Entry 9LRD (electron microscopy, 3.23 A resolution); this record covers chains A and E of the 5 polymer chains in the assembly.

# Chain A
Name: Guanine nucleotide-binding protein G(i) subunit alpha-1
From: Homo sapiens
Reference sequence: P63096 (GNAI1_HUMAN); residue numbers follow UniProt; this construct covers 1-354
Chain sequence (354 residues; row label = number of the first residue in the row):
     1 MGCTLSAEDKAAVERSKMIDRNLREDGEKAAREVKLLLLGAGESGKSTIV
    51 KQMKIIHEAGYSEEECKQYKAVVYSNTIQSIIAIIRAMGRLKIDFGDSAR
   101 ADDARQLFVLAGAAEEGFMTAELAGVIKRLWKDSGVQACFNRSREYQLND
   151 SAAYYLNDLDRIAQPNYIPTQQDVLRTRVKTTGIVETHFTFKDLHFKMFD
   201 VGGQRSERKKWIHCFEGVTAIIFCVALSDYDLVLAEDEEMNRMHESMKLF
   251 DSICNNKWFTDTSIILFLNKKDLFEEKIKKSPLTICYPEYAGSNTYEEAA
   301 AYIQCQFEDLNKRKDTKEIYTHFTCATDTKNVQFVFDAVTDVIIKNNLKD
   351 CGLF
Not modelled in the structure: 1-2, 56-181, 233-240
Curated features (UniProtKB/Swiss-Prot):
  - region: Lys35 to Thr48 (G1 motif), Asp173 to Thr181 (G2 motif), Phe196 to Arg205 (G3 motif), Ile265 to Asp272 (G4 motif), Thr324 to Thr329 (G5 motif)
  - binding site (GTP): Glu43 to Thr48, Ser151, Leu175 to Thr181, Asp200 to Gln204, Asn269 to Asp272, Ala326
  - binding site (Mg(2+)): Ser47, Thr181
  - modified residue: Arg178 (ADP-ribosylarginine), Gln204 (Deamidated glutamine), Cys351 (ADP-ribosylcysteine)
  - lipidation: Gly2 (N-myristoyl glycine), Cys3 (S-palmitoyl cysteine)
  - natural variant: Gly40 (G40C: In NEDHISB; G40R: In NEDHISB), Gly45 (G45D: In NEDHISB), Thr48 (T48I: In NEDHISB; T48K: In NEDHISB), Gln52 (Q52P: In NEDHISB), Ser75 (deletion: In NEDHISB; uncertain significance), Gln172 (deletion: In NEDHISB), Asp173 (D173V: In NEDHISB), Glu186 to Phe189 (deletion: In NEDHISB; uncertain significance), Cys224 (C224Y: In NEDHISB), Lys270 (K270N: In NEDHISB; K270R: In NEDHISB), Asp272 (D272G: In NEDHISB), Ala326 (A326P: In NEDHISB), 1 further natural variant entry in UniProt
  - mutagenesis: Gly42 (G42R: Abolishes switch to an activated conformation and dissociation from beta and gamma subunits upon GTP binding. Abolishes interaction with RGS family members), Glu116 (E116L: Enhances interaction (inactive GDP-bound) with RGS14), Gln147 (Q147L: Enhances interaction (inactive GDP-bound) with RGS14), Glu245 (E245L: Enhances interaction (inactive GDP-bound) with RGS14)

# Chain E
Name: scFv16
From: Mus musculus
Notes: antibody fragment or engineered binder
Chain sequence (260 residues; each row starts with the number of its first residue; note: 2 numbers in that range are skipped by the numbering (no residue carries them; nothing is unmodelled there); a row labelled like 121A-121N holds insertion residues (121A, then the next letters in order)):
     1 DVQLVESGGGLVQPGGSRKLSCSASGFAFSSFGMHWVRQAPEKGLEWVAY
    51 ISSGSGTIYYADTVKGRFTISRDDPKNTLFLQMTSLRSEDTAMYYCVRSI
   101 YYYGSSPFDFWGQGTTLTVSS
121A-121N GGGGSGGGGSGGGG
   124 SDIVMTQATSSVPVTPGESVSISCRSSKSLLHSNGNTYLYWFLQRPGQSP
   174 QLLIYRMSNLASGVPDRFSGSGSGTAFTLTISRLEAEDVGVYYCMQHLEY
   224 PLTFGAGTKLELKAAAASSEDLYFQ
Not modelled in the structure: 1, 121A-121N, 236-248
Disulfides: Cys22-Cys96, Cys147-Cys217

# How chain A and chain E interact
Pairs across the interface (24):
  Ser6(A) - His155(E)  hydrogen bond
  Ser6(A) - Asn157(E)
  Ser6(A) - Tyr161(E)  hydrogen bond
  Ala7(A) - His220(E)
  Ala7(A) - Leu221(E)
  Ala7(A) - Tyr223(E)  hydrophobic
  Glu8(A) - Tyr101(E)
  Glu8(A) - Tyr161(E)
  Glu8(A) - Tyr163(E)
  Glu8(A) - Arg179(E)  salt bridge
  Asp9(A) - Asn157(E)  hydrogen bond
  Lys10(A) - Tyr59(E)  hydrogen bond
  Ala11(A) - Tyr101(E)  hydrophobic
  Ala12(A) - Tyr101(E)
  Glu14(A) - Ser52(E)  hydrogen bond
  Glu14(A) - Ser53(E)
  Glu14(A) - Gly56(E)
  Glu14(A) - Thr57(E)  hydrogen bond
  Arg15(A) - Ser31(E)  hydrogen bond
  Arg15(A) - Ile100(E)
  Arg15(A) - Tyr101(E)
  Arg15(A) - Tyr102(E)
  Met18(A) - Ser53(E)
  Met18(A) - Gly54(E)
Other interface residues (no listed pair), chain E (22 interface residues in all): Tyr50, Ser105, Pro107, Glu222

# Overview
The interface between chain A and chain E involves 10 residues on one side and 22 on the other, with 7
hydrogen bonds and 1 salt bridge. Polar pairs include Glu8(A)-Arg179(E), Ser6(A)-His155(E) and
Ser6(A)-Tyr161(E).
Here chain A is Guanine nucleotide-binding protein G(i) subunit alpha-1 (Homo sapiens) and chain E is scFv16
(Mus musculus). Entry 9LRD (Cryo-EM structure of the histamine H1 receptor-Gi protein complex) was determined
by electron microscopy (same publication as 9LRB, 9LRC and 9LRE).
